Entry 4BIS (X-ray diffraction, 2.49 A resolution); this record covers chain A.

== Chain A ==
Protein: Lysine-specific demethylase 4A
From: Homo sapiens
Notes: EC 1.14.11.-
Reference sequence: O75164 (KDM4A_HUMAN); numbering as in UniProt (aligned over 1-359)
Amino-acid sequence (381 residues; each row starts with the number of its first residue; numbers below 1 keep their minus sign (Met-21 is residue -21)):
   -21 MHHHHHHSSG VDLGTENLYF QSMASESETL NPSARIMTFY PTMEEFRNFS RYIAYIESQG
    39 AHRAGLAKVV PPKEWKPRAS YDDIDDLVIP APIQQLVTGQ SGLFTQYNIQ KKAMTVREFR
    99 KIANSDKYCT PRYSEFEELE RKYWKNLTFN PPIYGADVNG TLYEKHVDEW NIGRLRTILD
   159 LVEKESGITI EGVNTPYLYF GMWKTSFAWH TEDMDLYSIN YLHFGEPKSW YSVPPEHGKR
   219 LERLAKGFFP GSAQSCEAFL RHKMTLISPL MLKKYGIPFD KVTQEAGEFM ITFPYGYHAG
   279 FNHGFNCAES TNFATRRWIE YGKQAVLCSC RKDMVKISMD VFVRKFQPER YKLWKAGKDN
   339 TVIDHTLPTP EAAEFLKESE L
Not modelled in the structure: -21 to 7, 356-359
Construct notes: expression tag (-21 to 0)
Bound ions: Ni2+: His188, Glu190, His276 (together with 8-hydroxyquinoline-4-carboxylic acid); Zn2+: Cys234, His240, Cys306, Cys308
Residues lining bound ligands: 8-hydroxyquinoline-4-carboxylic acid (8HQ): Tyr132, Tyr177, Phe185, His188, Glu190, Asn198, Lys206, Trp208, Lys241, His276
Swiss-Prot annotation at these positions:
  - binding site (2-oxoglutarate): Tyr132, Asn198, Lys206, Lys241
  - binding site (Fe cation): His188, Glu190, His276
  - binding site (Zn(2+)): Cys234, His240, Cys306, Cys308
  - modified residue: Ala2 (N-acetylalanine)
  - mutagenesis: Gly133 (G133A: Abolishes histone demethylase activity; when associated with A-138), Gly138 (G138A: Abolishes histone demethylase activity; when associated with A-138), Gly165 (G165A: Abolishes histone demethylase activity; when associated with A-165), Gly170 (G170A: Abolishes histone demethylase activity; when associated with A-165), His188 (H188A: Abolishes histone demethylase activity without affecting ability to bind H4K20me2), Ser288 to Thr289 (Displays histone demethylase activity for both dimethylated and H3-K9Me3; Abolishes histone demethylase activity)
Reported in the primary citation:
  - Ni2+ coordination: Glu190

== Overview ==
Ligands of chain A: 8-hydroxyquinoline-4-carboxylic acid. The Ni2+ site is built by His188, Glu190 and His276.
Cys234, His240, Cys306 and Cys308 coordinate Zn2+. Curated annotation (UniProt) lists 4 residues binding
2-oxoglutarate, 3 Fe cation-binding residues, 4 Zn2+-binding residues and 7 mutagenesis sites. The paper
reports Ni2+ coordination by Glu190.
Chain A is Lysine-specific demethylase 4A (Homo sapiens); the structure, JMJD2A complexed with
8-hydroxyquinoline-4-carboxylic acid, was determined by X-ray diffraction together with 4JHT and 4BIO from the
same study.
